6QKM - chains C and E of the 6 polymer chains in the assembly; structure by X-ray diffraction, 2.10 A resolution.

Chain C (and E):
Name: Sulfur oxygenase/reductase
Source organism: Acidianus ambivalens
Notes: EC 1.13.11.55; engineered mutation(s): CSS; chain E of this document is another copy of the same molecule, construct and numbering; everything in this record applies to it too
Reference sequence: P29082 (SOR_ACIAM); numbering as in UniProt (aligned over 1-308)
Amino-acid sequence (318 residues; row label = number of the first residue in the row):
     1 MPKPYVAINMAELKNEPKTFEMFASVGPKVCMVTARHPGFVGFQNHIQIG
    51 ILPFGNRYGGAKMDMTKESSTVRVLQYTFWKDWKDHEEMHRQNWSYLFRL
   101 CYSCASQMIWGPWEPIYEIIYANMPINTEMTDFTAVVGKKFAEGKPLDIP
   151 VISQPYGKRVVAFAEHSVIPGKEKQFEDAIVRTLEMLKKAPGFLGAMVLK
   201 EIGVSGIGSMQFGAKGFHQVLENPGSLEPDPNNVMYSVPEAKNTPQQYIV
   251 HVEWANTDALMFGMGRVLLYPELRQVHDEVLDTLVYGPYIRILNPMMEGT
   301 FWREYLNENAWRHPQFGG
Not modelled in the structure: 1, 309-318
Sequence notes: expression tag (309-318)
Modified positions: Cys31 ((2S)-2-amino-3-trisulfanylpropanoic acid; TSY); Cys101 (S-mercaptocysteine; CSS); Cys104 (S-mercaptocysteine; CSS)
Swiss-Prot annotation at these positions:
  - binding site (Fe cation): His86, His90, Glu114
  - mutagenesis: His86 (H86A: No enzyme activity and no iron bound), His90 (H90A: No enzyme activity and no iron bound), Cys101 (C101A: 10% residual activity; C101S: 1% residual enzyme activity, and no iron bound), Cys104 (C104A/S: 10% residual activity), Glu114 (E114A: No enzyme activity and no iron bound; E114D: 1% residual enzyme activity and 4% of wild-type levels of iron bound)
Bound ions: Fe ion: His86, His90, Glu114

Chain C / chain E interface:
Residue-residue contacts (125):
  Glu12(C) with Arg73(E), salt bridge
  Lys14(C) with Gly60(E); Glu68(E), salt bridge
  Phe54(C) with Leu221(E), hydrophobic
  Asn56(C) with Tyr102(E), hydrogen bond; Ala105(E)
  Arg57(C) with Ala105(E); Met108(E); Gly111(E), hydrogen bond (side chain-backbone); Pro112(E); Val220(E); Leu221(E)
  Tyr58(C) with Ala105(E); Met108(E); Ile109(E); Trp110(E), hydrophobic; Gly111(E)
  Gly59(C) with Ala105(E), hydrogen bond (backbone-backbone); Ser106(E); Met108(E), hydrogen bond (backbone-backbone)
  Gly60(C) with Lys14(E); Ala105(E); Ser106(E), hydrogen bond (backbone-backbone); Gln107(E); Met108(E), hydrogen bond (backbone-backbone); Ile109(E)
  Ala61(C) with Met108(E)
  Met65(C) with Ile109(E), hydrophobic
  Glu68(C) with Ser70(E)
  Ser69(C) with Ser70(E)
  Ser70(C) with Glu68(E); Ser69(E); Ser70(E), hydrogen bond (backbone-side chain)
  Arg73(C) with Arg73(E)
  Tyr102(C) with Asn56(E), hydrogen bond
  Ala105(C) with Asn56(E); Arg57(E); Tyr58(E); Gly59(E), hydrogen bond (backbone-backbone); Gly60(E)
  Ser106(C) with Gly59(E); Gly60(E), hydrogen bond (backbone-backbone)
  Gln107(C) with Gly60(E)
  Met108(C) with Arg57(E); Tyr58(E); Gly59(E), hydrogen bond (backbone-backbone); Gly60(E), hydrogen bond (backbone-backbone); Ala61(E)
  Ile109(C) with Tyr58(E); Gly60(E); Tyr289(E), hydrogen bond (backbone-side chain)
  Trp110(C) with Tyr58(E), hydrophobic; Tyr286(E), hydrogen bond; Tyr289(E)
  Gly111(C) with Arg57(E), hydrogen bond (backbone-side chain); Tyr58(E)
  Pro112(C) with Arg57(E)
  Trp113(C) with Tyr286(E), hydrophobic
  Ile169(C) with Met235(E), hydrophobic; Glu240(E)
  Pro170(C) with Glu240(E)
  Gln211(C) with Val285(E); Tyr286(E); Gly287(E), hydrogen bond (side chain-backbone)
  Phe212(C) with Leu281(E)
  Gly213(C) with Asp282(E)
  Ala214(C) with Asp278(E); Leu281(E), hydrophobic; Asp282(E), hydrogen bond (backbone-side chain)
  Phe217(C) with Leu268(E), hydrophobic; Leu281(E), hydrophobic; Pro288(E)
  His218(C) with Leu268(E); Arg274(E), hydrogen bond; Asp278(E), salt bridge
  Val220(C) with Arg57(E)
  Leu221(C) with Phe54(E), hydrophobic; Arg57(E); Leu268(E), hydrophobic
  Glu222(C) with Arg274(E), salt bridge
  Met235(C) with Ile169(E), hydrophobic; Asp282(E)
  Tyr236(C) with Leu284(E); Val285(E), hydrogen bond (side chain-backbone)
  Glu240(C) with Ile169(E); Pro170(E)
  Ala241(C) with Pro245(E); Val285(E), hydrophobic
  Lys242(C) with Thr244(E); Pro245(E)
  Asn243(C) with Asn243(E), hydrogen bond; Thr244(E); Pro245(E)
  Thr244(C) with Lys242(E); Asn243(E); Thr244(E), hydrogen bond (backbone-backbone)
  Pro245(C) with Ala241(E); Lys242(E); Asn243(E)
  Leu268(C) with Phe217(E), hydrophobic; His218(E); Leu221(E), hydrophobic
  Arg274(C) with His218(E); Glu222(E), salt bridge
  Asp278(C) with Ala214(E); His218(E), salt bridge
  Leu281(C) with Phe212(E); Gly213(E); Ala214(E), hydrophobic; Phe217(E), hydrophobic
  Asp282(C) with Gly213(E); Ala214(E), hydrogen bond (side chain-backbone); Met235(E)
  Leu284(C) with Tyr236(E)
  Val285(C) with Trp113(E); Gln211(E), hydrogen bond (backbone-side chain); Tyr236(E), hydrogen bond (backbone-side chain); Ala241(E), hydrophobic
  Tyr286(C) with Trp110(E), hydrogen bond; Trp113(E), hydrophobic; Gln211(E)
  Gly287(C) with Gln211(E), hydrogen bond (backbone-side chain)
  Pro288(C) with Phe217(E)
  Tyr289(C) with Ile109(E), hydrogen bond (side chain-backbone); Trp110(E)
Interface residues without a listed pair, chain C (56 interface residues in all): Ile51, Met210
Interface residues without a listed pair, chain E (55 interface residues in all): Ile51, Met65, Met210

In short:
56 residues of chain C face 55 of chain E across their interface; the contacts include 27 hydrogen bonds and 6
salt bridges. Among the polar pairs are Glu12(C)-Arg73(E), Lys14(C)-Glu68(E) and His218(C)-Asp278(E). From
UniProt: 3 Fe cation-binding residues and 5 mutagenesis sites on chain C.
Both chains are Sulfur oxygenase/reductase (Acidianus ambivalens). Entry 6QKM (Diallyl trisulfide inhibited
sulfur oxygenase reductase) was determined by X-ray diffraction.
